PDB entry 1PTR | X-ray diffraction, 2.20 A resolution | chain A

== Chain A ==
Name: Protein kinase C delta type
Organism: Mus musculus
Notes: EC 2.7.1.-
UniProtKB: P28867 (KPCD_MOUSE); residues 231-280 here = UniProt positions 231-280
Chain sequence (50 residues; numbered 231 to 280; the number before each row is that of its first residue):
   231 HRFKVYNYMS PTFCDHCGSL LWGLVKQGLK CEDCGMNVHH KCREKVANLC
Metal / ion sites: Zn2+ site 1: His231, Cys261, Cys264, Cys280; Zn2+ site 2: Cys244, Cys247, His269, Cys272
Ligand contacts: 13-acetylphorbol (PRB): Tyr238, Met239, Ser240, Pro241, Thr242, Leu250, Leu251, Trp252, Gly253, Leu254, Gln257

== Overview ==
Bound to chain A: 13-acetylphorbol. The Zn2+ site 1 is built by His231, Cys261, Cys264 and Cys280. Cys244,
Cys247, His269 and Cys272 form the Zn2+ site 2.
Chain A is Protein kinase C delta type (Mus musculus); the structure, Protein kinase C delta CYS2 domain
complexed with phorbol-13-acetate, was determined by X-ray diffraction.
